5GMB - chain A; structure by X-ray diffraction, 1.62 A resolution.

# Chain A
Name: tRNA (cytidine/uridine-2'-O-)-methyltransferase TrmJ
Organism: Pseudomonas aeruginosa
Notes: EC 2.1.1.200
UniProt: A0A072ZPM2 (A0A072ZPM2_PSEAI); residue numbers follow UniProt; this construct covers 1-167
Sequence (171 residues; row label = number of the first residue in the row; numbers below 1 keep their minus sign (Phe-3 is residue -3)):
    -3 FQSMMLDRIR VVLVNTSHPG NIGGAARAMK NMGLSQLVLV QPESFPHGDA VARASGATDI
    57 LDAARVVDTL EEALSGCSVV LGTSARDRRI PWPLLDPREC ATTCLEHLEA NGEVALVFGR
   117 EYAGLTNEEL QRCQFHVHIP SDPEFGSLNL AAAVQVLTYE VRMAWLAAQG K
Sequence notes: expression tag (-3 to 0)
Reported in the primary citation:
  - catalytic residues: Arg23 (by similarity / conservation)
  - catalytic residues: Ser143 (proposed by the authors, not directly observed)

# Summary
The paper reports catalytic residues Arg23 and Ser143.
Chain A is tRNA (cytidine/uridine-2'-O-)-methyltransferase TrmJ (Pseudomonas aeruginosa); the structure,
Methylation at position 32 of tRNA catalyzed by TrmJ alters oxidative stress response in Pseudomonas
aeruiginosa, was determined by X-ray diffraction together with 5GM8 and 5GMC from the same study.
